9MX5 - chains A and C of the 3 polymer chains in the assembly; structure by electron microscopy, 3.10 A resolution.

# Chain A
Molecule: AncD1D2
Source organism: synthetic construct
Amino-acid sequence (652 residues; row label = number of the first residue in the row):
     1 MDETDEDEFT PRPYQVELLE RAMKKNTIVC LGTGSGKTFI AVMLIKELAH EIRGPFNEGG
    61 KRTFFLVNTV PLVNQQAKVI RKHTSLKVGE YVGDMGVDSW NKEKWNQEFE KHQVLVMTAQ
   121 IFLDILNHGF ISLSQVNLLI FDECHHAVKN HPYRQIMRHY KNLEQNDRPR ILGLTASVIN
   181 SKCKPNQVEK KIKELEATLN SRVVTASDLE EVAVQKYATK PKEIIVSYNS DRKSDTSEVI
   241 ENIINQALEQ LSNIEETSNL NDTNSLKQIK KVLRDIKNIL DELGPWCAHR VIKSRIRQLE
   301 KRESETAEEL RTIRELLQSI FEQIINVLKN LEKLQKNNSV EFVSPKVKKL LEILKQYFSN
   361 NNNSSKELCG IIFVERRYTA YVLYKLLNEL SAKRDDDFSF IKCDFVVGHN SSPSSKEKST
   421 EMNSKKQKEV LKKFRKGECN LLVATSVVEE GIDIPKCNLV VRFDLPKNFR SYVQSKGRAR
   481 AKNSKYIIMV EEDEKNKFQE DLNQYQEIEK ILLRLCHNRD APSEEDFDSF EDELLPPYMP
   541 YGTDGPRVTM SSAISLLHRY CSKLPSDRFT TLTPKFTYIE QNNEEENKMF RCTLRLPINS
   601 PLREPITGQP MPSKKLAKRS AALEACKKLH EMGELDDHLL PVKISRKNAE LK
Small-molecule neighbours:
  - ADP (adenosine-5'-diphosphate): Asp7, Thr10, Arg12, Gln15, Thr33, Gly34, Ser35, Gly36, Lys37, Thr38, Phe39, Gln75, Asp453, Arg480
  - aluminium fluoride (AF3): Gly32, Thr33, Gly34, Lys37, Gly451, Gln474, Arg478, Arg480
  - Mg2+ (MG): Thr38, Gln76, Asp142, Glu143
From the paper describing this entry:
  - binding site for the 27-nt RNA strand: Val70, His409
  - catalytic residues: Glu143

# Chain C
Molecule: 27-nt RNA strand
Sequence (27 nucleotides; each row starts with the number of its first residue):
     1 CGAUGGAUAC UAACUAUCAG GACGUAU

# Chain A / chain C interface
Residue-residue contacts - 12 pairs, chain A then chain C:
  Lys149(A) with A7(C), phosphate contact; U8(C), phosphate contact
  Asn150(A) with G6(C), phosphate contact; A7(C), phosphate contact
  Lys182(A) with A9(C), phosphate contact
  Asn410(A) with C1(C), base contact
  Ser412(A) with C1(C), base contact
  Ser414(A) with C1(C), base contact
  Lys416(A) with C1(C), base contact
  Lys418(A) with C1(C), phosphate contact
  His558(A) with U4(C), sugar contact
  Arg619(A) with G6(C), salt bridge to the phosphate
Also at the interface, not in a pair above, chain A (17 interface residues in all): His151, Ser181, Ser411, Asn468, Ile554, Ser555, Lys618
Also at the interface, not in a pair above, chain C (8 interface residues in all): A3, G5

# Summary
17 residues of chain A face 8 of chain C across their interface, with 1 salt bridge. The salt-bridged pair is
Arg619(A)-G6(C). Bound to chain A: aluminium fluoride, ADP and Mg2+. From the paper: the catalytic residue
Glu143(A); a binding site for the 27-nt RNA strand at Val70(A) and His409(A).
Chain A is AncD1D2 (synthetic construct) and chain C is a 27-nt RNA strand; the structure, Cryo-EM structure
of ancestral Dicer helicase bound to 27-bp dsRNA in internally-bound transition state, was determined by
electron microscopy together with 9MW6, 9MW7, 9MW8 and 9MX3 from the same study.
